PDB entry 1YJF | X-ray diffraction, 1.35 A resolution | chain A

Chain A:
Molecule: Green Fluorescent Protein
Source organism: Aequorea victoria
Sequence (237 residues; row label = number of the first residue in the row; note: 2 numbers in that range are skipped by the numbering (no residue carries them; nothing is unmodelled there); numbering starts at 0):
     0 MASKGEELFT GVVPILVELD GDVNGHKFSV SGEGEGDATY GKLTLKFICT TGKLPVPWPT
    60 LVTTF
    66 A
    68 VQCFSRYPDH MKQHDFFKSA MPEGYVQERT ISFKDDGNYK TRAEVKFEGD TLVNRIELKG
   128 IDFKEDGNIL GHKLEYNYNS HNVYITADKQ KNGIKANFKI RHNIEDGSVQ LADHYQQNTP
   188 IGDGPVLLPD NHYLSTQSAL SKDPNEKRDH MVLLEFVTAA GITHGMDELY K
Disordered / not traced: 0-3, 232-238
Covalent attachments: covalent link F64-A66
Modified / non-standard residues: A66 ({2-[(1S)-1-aminoethyl]-4-methylidene-5-oxo-4,5-dihydro-1H-imidazol-1-yl}acetic acid; MDO)
Differences from the reference sequence: initiating methionine (0); insertion (1); chromophore (66, 66, 66); engineered mutation S99 (Phe in 155661), T153 (Met in 155661), A163 (Val in 155661)

In short:
Chain A is Green Fluorescent Protein (Aequorea victoria); the structure, Cyclized post-translational product
for S65A Y66S (GFPhal) green fluorescent protein variant, was determined by X-ray diffraction (same
publication as 1YHG, 1YHH, 1YHI and 1YJ2).
